PDB entry 4MF2 | X-ray diffraction, 2.40 A resolution | chains A and T of the 4 polymer chains in the assembly

[Chain A]
Protein: DNA polymerase beta
Organism: Homo sapiens
Notes: EC 2.7.7.7, 4.2.99.-
UniProtKB: P06746 (DPOLB_HUMAN); residues 11-335 here = UniProt positions 11-335
Sequence (325 residues; row label = number of the first residue in the row):
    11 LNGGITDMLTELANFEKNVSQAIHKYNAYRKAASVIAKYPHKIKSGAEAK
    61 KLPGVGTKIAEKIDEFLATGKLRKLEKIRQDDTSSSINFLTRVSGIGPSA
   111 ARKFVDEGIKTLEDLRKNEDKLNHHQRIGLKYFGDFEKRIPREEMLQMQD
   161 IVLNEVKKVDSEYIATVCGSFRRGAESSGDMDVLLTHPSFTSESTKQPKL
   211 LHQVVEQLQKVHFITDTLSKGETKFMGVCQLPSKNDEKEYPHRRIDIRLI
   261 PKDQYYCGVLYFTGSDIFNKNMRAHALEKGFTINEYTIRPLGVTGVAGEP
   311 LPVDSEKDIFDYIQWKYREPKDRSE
Not modelled in the structure: 204-207
Swiss-Prot annotation at these positions:
  - region: Arg183 to Asp192 (DNA-binding)
  - active site: Lys72 (Nucleophile)
  - binding site (K(+)): Lys60, Leu62, Val65, Thr101, Val103, Ile106
  - binding site (Na(+)): Lys60, Leu62, Val65, Thr101, Val103, Ile106
  - binding site (dATP): Arg149, Ser180, Arg183, Gly189, Asp190
  - binding site (dCTP): Arg149, Ser180, Arg183, Gly189, Asp190
  - binding site (dGTP): Arg149, Ser180, Arg183, Gly189, Asp190, Asp192
  - binding site (dTTP): Arg149, Ser180, Arg183, Gly189, Asp190
  - binding site (Mg(2+)): Asp190, Asp192, Asp256
  - modified residue: Lys72 (N6-acetyllysine), Arg83 (Omega-N-methylarginine), Arg152 (Omega-N-methylarginine)
  - cross-link (Glycyl lysine isopeptide (Lys-Gly)): Lys41 (interchain with G-Cter in ubiquitin), Lys61 (interchain with G-Cter in ubiquitin), Lys81 (interchain with G-Cter in ubiquitin)
  - natural variant: Leu22 (L22P: Found in a gastric cancer sample; uncertain significance), Tyr39 (Y39C: Found in a gastric cancer sample; uncertain significance), Gly118 (G118V: Decreased DNA-directed DNA polymerase activity), Arg137 (R137Q: Decreased function in base-excision repair), Arg149 (R149I: Decreased DNA-directed DNA polymerase activity), Asp160 (D160N: Found in a gastric cancer sample; uncertain significance), Cys239 (C239R: Found in a gastric cancer sample; uncertain significance), Lys289 (K289M: Found in a colon cancer sample; uncertain significance), Asn294 (N294D: Found in a gastric cancer sample; uncertain significance), Glu295 (E295K: Found in a gastric cancer sample; uncertain significance)
  - mutagenesis: Phe25 (F25W: No effect on 5'-dRP lyase activity. Decreased ssDNA binding), His34 (H34G: Decreased 5'-dRP lyase activity. Decreased ssDNA binding), Lys35 (K35A: Decreased 5'-dRP lyase activity. Decreased ssDNA binding. Loss of 5'-dRP lyase activity; when associated with A-68 and A-72. Decreased ssDNA binding; when associated with A-68 and A-72 ...), Tyr39 (Y39F: No effect on 5'-dRP lyase activity; Y39Q: Abolishes DNA polymerase and 5'-dRP lyase activity), Lys41 (K41R: Abolishes ubiquitination; when associated with R-61 and R-81), Lys60 (K60A: Decreased 5'-dRP lyase activity. Decreased ssDNA binding), Lys61 (K61R: Abolishes ubiquitination; when associated with R-41 and R-81), Lys68 (K68A: No effect on 5'-dRP lyase activity. Decreased ssDNA binding. Loss of 5'-dRP lyase activity; when associated with A-35 and A-72. Decreased ssDNA binding; when associated with A-35 and A-72 ...), Glu71 (E71Q: No effect on 5'-dRP lyase activity. No effect on structure shown by circular dichroism. No effect on ssDNA binding), Lys72 (K72A: Severely reduced 5'-dRP lyase activity. Does not affect ssDNA binding. Loss of 5'-dRP lyase activity; when associated with A-35 and A-68. Decreased ssDNA binding ...), Glu75 (E75A: Slightly decreased 5'-dRP lyase activity. Decreased ssDNA binding. No effect on structure shown by circular dichroism), Lys81 (K81R: Abolishes ubiquitination; when associated with R-41 and R-61), 5 further mutagenesis entries in UniProt
Bound ions: Na+ site 1: Lys60, Val65 (shared with 1 residue of chain D); Na+ site 2: Thr101, Val103, Ile106 (shared with 1 residue of chain P)
What the authors report for this chain:
  - binding site for synthetic template DNA (chain T): Tyr271
  - catalytic residues: Asp256 (citing earlier work)

[Chain T]
Molecule: synthetic template DNA
Sequence (16 nucleotides; numbered 1 to 16; the number before each row is that of its first residue):
     1 CCGACXTCGCATCAGC
Modified positions: 6OG (6-O-methyl guanosine-5'-monophosphate) at position 6

[Chain A / chain T interface]
Pairs across the interface (16):
  His34(A) with DC5(T), stacking on the base
  Asn133(A) with DT12(T), phosphate contact
  His134(A) with DT12(T), phosphate contact
  Ser229(A) with DC10(T), phosphate contact; DA11(T), phosphate contact
  Lys230(A) with DC10(T), phosphate contact; DA11(T), hydrogen bond to the phosphate
  Gly231(A) with DC10(T), phosphate contact
  Glu232(A) with DC10(T), hydrogen bond to the phosphate
  Thr233(A) with DG9(T), hydrogen bond to the phosphate; DC10(T), hydrogen bond to the phosphate
  Lys234(A) with DG9(T), phosphate contact; DC10(T), hydrogen bond to the phosphate
  Tyr271(A) with 6OG_6(T), base contact
  Glu295(A) with DC8(T), sugar contact
  Tyr296(A) with DC8(T), sugar contact
Other interface residues (no listed pair), chain A (13 interface residues in all): Leu228

[In short]
13 residues of chain A face 7 of chain T across their interface, with 5 hydrogen bonds and 1 aromatic stacking
contact. Polar contacts include Lys230(A)-DA11(T), Glu232(A)-DC10(T) and Thr233(A)-DG9(T). From the paper: the
catalytic residue Asp256(A); a binding site for synthetic template DNA (chain T) at Tyr271(A).
Here chain A is DNA polymerase beta (Homo sapiens) and chain T is synthetic template DNA. Entry 4MF2
(Structure of human DNA polymerase beta complexed with O6MG as the template base in a 1-nucleotide ...) was
determined by X-ray diffraction, deposited together with 4MFC, 4MFF, 4NXZ and 4NY8.
